Entry 8EIA (X-ray diffraction, 3.60 A resolution); this record covers chains A and C of the 3 polymer chains in the assembly.

[Chain A]
Protein: Catenin beta-1
From: Homo sapiens
UniProt: P35222 (CTNB1_HUMAN); residues 134-665 here = UniProt positions 134-665
Amino-acid sequence (533 residues; numbered 133 to 665; the number before each row is that of its first residue):
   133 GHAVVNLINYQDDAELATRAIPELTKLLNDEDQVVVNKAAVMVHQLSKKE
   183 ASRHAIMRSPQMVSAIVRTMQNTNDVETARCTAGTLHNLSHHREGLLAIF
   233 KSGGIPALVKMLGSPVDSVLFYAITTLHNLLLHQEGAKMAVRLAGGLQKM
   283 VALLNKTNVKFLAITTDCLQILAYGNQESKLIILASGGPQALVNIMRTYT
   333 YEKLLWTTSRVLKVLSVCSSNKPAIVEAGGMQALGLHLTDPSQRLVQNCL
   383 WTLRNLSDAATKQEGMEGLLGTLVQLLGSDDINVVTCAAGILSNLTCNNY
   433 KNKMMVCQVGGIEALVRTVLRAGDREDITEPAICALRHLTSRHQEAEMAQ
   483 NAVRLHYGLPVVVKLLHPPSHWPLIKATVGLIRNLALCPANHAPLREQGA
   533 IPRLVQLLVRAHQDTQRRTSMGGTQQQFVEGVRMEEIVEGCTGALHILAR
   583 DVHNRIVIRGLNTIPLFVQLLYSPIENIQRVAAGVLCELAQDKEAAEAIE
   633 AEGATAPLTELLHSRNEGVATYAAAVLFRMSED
Unresolved in the structure: 133-148, 553-559
Differences from the reference sequence: expression tag (133)
Small-molecule neighbours: N,N'-(1,4-phenylene)diacetamide (WHL): Ala-656, Ala-657, Phe-660, Glu-664
UniProt features mapped onto this chain:
  - region: Leu-156 to Leu-178 (Interaction with BCL9)
  - modified residue: Tyr-142 (Phosphotyrosine), Ser-191 (Phosphoserine), Ser-246 (Phosphoserine), Tyr-331 (Phosphotyrosine), Tyr-333 (Phosphotyrosine), Ser-552 (Phosphoserine), Thr-556 (Microbial infection: Phosphothreonine), Cys-619 (S-nitrosocysteine)
  - natural variant: Lys-292 (K292N: Found in a patient with features of osteopathia striata cranial sclerosis; uncertain significance), Leu-388 (L388P: In NEDSDV)
  - mutagenesis: Tyr-142 (Y142E: No effect on interaction with BCL9 and BCL9L), Leu-156 (L156A: Abolishes interaction with BCL9 but no effect on interaction with CDH3; when associated with A-159), Leu-159 (L159A: No effect on interaction with BCL9 and CDH3. Abolishes interaction with BCL9 but no effect on interaction with CDH3; when associated with A-156), Leu-178 (L178A: No effect on interaction with BCL9 and CDH3), Phe-253 (F253A: Abolishes or strongly reduces AXIN2 binding), His-260 (H260A: Abolishes or strongly reduces AXIN1 and AXIN2 binding. Strongly reduces phosphorylation and degradation; when associated with A-386 and A-383), Lys-292 (K292A: Abolishes or strongly reduces AXIN1 and AXIN2 binding), Lys-312 (K312E: Abolishes TCF7L2 binding), Tyr-333 (Y333F: Abolished phosphorylation by SRC and interaction with isoform M2 of PKM (PKM2)), Lys-345 (K345A: Abolishes APC binding), Trp-383 (W383A: Abolishes APC binding. Strongly reduces phosphorylation and degradation; when associated with A-260 and A-386), Arg-386 (R386A: Strongly reduces APC binding. Strongly reduces phosphorylation and degradation; when associated with A-260 and A-383), 7 further mutagenesis entries in UniProt

[Chain C]
Protein: H333
Amino-acid sequence (23 residues; numbered 0 to 22; the number before each row is that of its first residue; numbering starts at 0):
     0 XPSENARDCFWAAWDCLYFIYQX
Unresolved in the structure: 0-7, 21-22
Modified residues: ACE (acetyl group) at position 0; NH2 (amino group) at position 22
Covalently attached groups: N,N'-(1,4-phenylene)diacetamide (WHL) linked to Cys-8, Cys-15

[Chain A / chain C interface]
Contacting residue pairs (9):
  Cys-619(A) / Ile-19(C)  hydrophobic
  Glu-620(A) / Ile-19(C)
  Glu-649(A) / Phe-18(C)
  Gly-650(A) / Phe-18(C)
  Thr-653(A) / Phe-18(C)
  Tyr-654(A) / Phe-18(C)  hydrophobic
  Tyr-654(A) / Ile-19(C)  hydrophobic
  Phe-660(A) / Cys-8(C)
  Phe-660(A) / Ala-12(C)  hydrophobic
Also at the interface, not in a pair above, chain A (9 interface residues in all): Arg-582, Ala-657
Also at the interface, not in a pair above, chain C (5 interface residues in all): Cys-15

[Overview]
Chain A and chain C form an interface of 9 and 5 residues respectively. Chain A binds
N,N'-(1,4-phenylene)diacetamide. N,N'-(1,4-phenylene)diacetamide is covalently linked to Cys-15(C). Curated
annotation (UniProt) lists 19 mutagenesis sites on chain A.
Chain A is Catenin beta-1 (Homo sapiens) and chain C is H333; the structure, Crystal structure of beta-catenin
and the MDM2 p53-binding domain in complex with H333, a Helicon Polypeptide, was determined by X-ray
diffraction, deposited together with 8EHZ, 8EI0, 8EI1, 8EI2, 8EI3, 8EI5 and 6 further entries.
